6TCZ - chains A and G of the 28 polymer chains in the assembly; structure by electron microscopy, 3.40 A resolution.

Chain A:
Protein: Proteasome subunit alpha type
Organism: Leishmania donovani
Notes: EC 3.4.25.1
Sequence (250 residues; each row starts with the number of its first residue):
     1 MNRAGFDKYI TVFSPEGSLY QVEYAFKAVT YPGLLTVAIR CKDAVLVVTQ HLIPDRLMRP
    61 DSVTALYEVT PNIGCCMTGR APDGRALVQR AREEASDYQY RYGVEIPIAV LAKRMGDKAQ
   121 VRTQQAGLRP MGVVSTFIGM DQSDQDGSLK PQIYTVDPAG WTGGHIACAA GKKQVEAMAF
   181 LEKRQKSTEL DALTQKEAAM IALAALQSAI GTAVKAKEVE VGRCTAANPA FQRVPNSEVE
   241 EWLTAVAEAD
Not modelled in the structure: 1-3, 249-250

Chain G:
Protein: Proteasome endopeptidase complex
Organism: Leishmania donovani
Notes: EC 3.4.25.1
Sequence (238 residues; each row starts with the number of its first residue):
     1 MAGTGSGHDQ STDVFSAEGR VFQVEYAGKA VDNSSTAVAA CCKDGVVVAV EKVHTSRMLE
    61 KGSNNRIHAV DRQAGICICG LLPDGRAIVS RARQEAENSR DIFATPIRGS VLANRVGEFM
   121 HAYTTHFAYR PFGCSAIIAS YADDGPQLFV SDPSGTVAGY YGVALGKAKT VAKSELEKLD
   181 FSSLTCDEAV GKLASILHEV HDKQKDKLYE VEVAWVCDKS DRKFVHVPAD MVPAETSH
Not modelled in the structure: 1-5, 236-238

Interface between chain A and chain G:
Pairs across the interface - 52 pairs, chain A then chain G:
  Tyr9(A) with Ser6(G), hydrogen bond; Gly7(G); His8(G); Val14(G)
  Gln21(A) with Asp13(G); Val14(G); Phe15(G)
  Tyr24(A) with Phe15(G), hydrophobic; Ser16(G); Ala17(G); Gly19(G)
  Lys27(A) with Ala17(G), hydrogen bond (side chain-backbone); Glu18(G)
  Ala28(A) with Phe15(G), hydrophobic; Gly19(G)
  Tyr31(A) with Glu18(G); Arg20(G)
  Leu57(A) with Tyr160(G); Tyr161(G), hydrogen bond (backbone-backbone); Gly162(G); Leu176(G), hydrophobic; Phe181(G), hydrophobic
  Met58(A) with Ala158(G), hydrophobic; Gly159(G); Tyr160(G)
  Arg59(A) with Pro146(G); Gln147(G), hydrogen bond; Gly159(G), hydrogen bond (backbone-backbone); Tyr160(G); Tyr161(G)
  Pro60(A) with Tyr161(G)
  Ser62(A) with Gly159(G), hydrogen bond (side chain-backbone)
  Arg80(A) with Ser154(G)
  Pro82(A) with His121(G); Ser154(G); Gly155(G)
  Asp83(A) with His121(G), salt bridge
  Arg85(A) with Asn114(G)
  Ala86(A) with His121(G)
  Gln89(A) with Glu118(G)
  Arg122(A) with Thr125(G)
  Ala126(A) with Asp13(G)
  Gly127(A) with Asp13(G); Phe127(G)
  Leu128(A) with Thr125(G)
  Arg129(A) with Thr12(G); Asp13(G); Phe15(G); Thr124(G), hydrogen bond (side chain-backbone); Thr125(G), hydrogen bond (backbone-backbone)
  Pro130(A) with Phe15(G)
  Met131(A) with Thr125(G)
Interface residues without a listed pair, chain A (27 interface residues in all): Ala25, Asp55, Gly132
Interface residues without a listed pair, chain G (36 interface residues in all): Val21, Val24, His126, Phe149, Thr156, Lys173, Glu177

Summary:
The interface between chain A and chain G involves 27 residues on one side and 36 on the other, with 8
hydrogen bonds and 1 salt bridge. Polar contacts include Asp83(A)-His121(G), Tyr9(A)-Ser6(G) and
Lys27(A)-Ala17(G).
Chain A is Proteasome subunit alpha type and chain G is Proteasome endopeptidase complex, both from Leishmania
donovani; the structure, Leishmania tarentolae proteasome 20S subunit complexed with LXE408, was determined by
electron microscopy (same publication as 6TD5).
